Entry 2OG7 (X-ray diffraction, 1.66 A resolution); this record covers chain A.

Chain A:
Protein: asparagine oxygenase
Source organism: Streptomyces coelicolor A3(2)
UniProtKB: Q9Z4Z5 (Q9Z4Z5_STRCO); residue numbers follow UniProt; this construct covers 2-333
Sequence (357 residues; row label = number of the first residue in the row; numbers below 1 keep their minus sign (Met-23 is residue -23)):
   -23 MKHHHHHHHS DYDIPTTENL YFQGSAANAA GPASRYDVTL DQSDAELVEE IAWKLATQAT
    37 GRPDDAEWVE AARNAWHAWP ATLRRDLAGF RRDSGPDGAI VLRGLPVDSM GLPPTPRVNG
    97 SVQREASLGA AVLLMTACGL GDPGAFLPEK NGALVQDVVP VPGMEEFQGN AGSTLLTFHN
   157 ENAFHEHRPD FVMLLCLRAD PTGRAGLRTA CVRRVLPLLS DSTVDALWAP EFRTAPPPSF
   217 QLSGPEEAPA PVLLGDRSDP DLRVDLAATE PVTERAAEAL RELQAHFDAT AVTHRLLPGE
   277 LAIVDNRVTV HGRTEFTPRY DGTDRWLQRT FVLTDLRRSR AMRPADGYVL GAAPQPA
Not modelled in the structure: -23 to 10, 330-333
Construct notes: expression tag (-22 to -15); cloning artifact (-14 to 1)
Bound ions: Fe2+: His155, Glu157, His287 (together with beta-hydroxyasparagine, succinic acid)
Small-molecule neighbours:
  - beta-hydroxyasparagine (AHB): Glu125, Gln144, Gly145, Asn146, His155, Asn156, Glu157, Asn158, Pro213, Ser215, Asp241, His287, Arg305
  - succinic acid (SIN): Val134, Leu152, His155, Glu157, Leu170, Leu183, His287, Arg289, Arg301, Leu303, Arg305
UniProt features mapped onto this chain:
  - binding site (L-asparagine): Glu125, Asn146, Glu157, Asn158, Arg305
  - binding site (Fe cation): His155, Glu157, His287
  - binding site (2-oxoglutarate): Arg301

In short:
Ligands of chain A: succinic acid and beta-hydroxyasparagine. His155, Glu157 and His287 form the Fe2+ site.
From UniProt: 5 L-asparagine-binding residues, 3 Fe cation-binding residues and residue binding 2-oxoglutarate
Arg301.
Chain A is asparagine oxygenase (Streptomyces coelicolor A3(2)); the structure, Cystal structure of asparagine
oxygenase in complex with Fe(II), 2S,3S-3-hydroxyasparagine and succinate, was determined by X-ray
diffraction, deposited together with 2OG5 and 2OG6.
